Entry 7T3I (electron microscopy, 4.30 A resolution (low resolution: residue-level contacts below are approximate; hydrogen-bond / salt-bridge calls are withheld)); this record covers chains C and G of the 7 polymer chains in the assembly.

[Chain C]
Protein: Rix7
From: Chaetomium thermophilum
UniProt: G0RZG1 (G0RZG1_CHATD); residues 1-802 here = UniProt positions 1-802
Sequence (813 residues; row label = number of the first residue in the row):
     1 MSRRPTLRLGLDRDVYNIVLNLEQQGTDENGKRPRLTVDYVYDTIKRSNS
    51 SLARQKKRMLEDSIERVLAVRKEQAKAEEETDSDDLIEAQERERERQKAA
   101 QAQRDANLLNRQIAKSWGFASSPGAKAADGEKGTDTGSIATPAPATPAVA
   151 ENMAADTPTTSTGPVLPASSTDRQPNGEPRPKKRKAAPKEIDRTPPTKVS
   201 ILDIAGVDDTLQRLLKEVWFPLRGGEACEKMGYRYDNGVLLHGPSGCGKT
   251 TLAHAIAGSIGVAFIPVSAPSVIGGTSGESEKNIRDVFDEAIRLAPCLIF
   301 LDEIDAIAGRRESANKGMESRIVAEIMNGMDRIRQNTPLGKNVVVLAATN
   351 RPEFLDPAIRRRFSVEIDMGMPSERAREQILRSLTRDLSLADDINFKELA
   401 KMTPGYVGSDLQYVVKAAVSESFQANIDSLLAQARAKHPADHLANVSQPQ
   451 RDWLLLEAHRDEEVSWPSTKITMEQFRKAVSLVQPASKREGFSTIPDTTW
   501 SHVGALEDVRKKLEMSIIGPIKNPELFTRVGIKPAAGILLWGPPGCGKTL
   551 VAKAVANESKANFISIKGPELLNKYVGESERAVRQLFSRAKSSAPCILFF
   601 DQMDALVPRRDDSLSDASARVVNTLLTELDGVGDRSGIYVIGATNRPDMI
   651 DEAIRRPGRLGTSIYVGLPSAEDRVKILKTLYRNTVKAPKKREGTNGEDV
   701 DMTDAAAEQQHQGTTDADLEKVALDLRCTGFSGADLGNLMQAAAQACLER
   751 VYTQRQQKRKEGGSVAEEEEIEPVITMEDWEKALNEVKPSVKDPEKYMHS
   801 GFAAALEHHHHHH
Not modelled in the structure: 1-192, 687-711, 763-767, 801-813
Sequence notes: conflict Q602 (Glu in G0RZG1); expression tag (803-813)
Ligand contacts:
  - ATP (adenosine-5'-triphosphate), molecule 1: D203, I204, A205, P244, S245, G246, C247, G248, K249, T250, T251, D302, E303, I380, G408, S409, Q412
  - ATP, molecule 2: M327, D331, R334, R361, R362
  - ATP, molecule 3: H502, V503, G504, P543, P544, G545, C546, G547, K548, T549, L550, Q602, N645, I677, L681, G733, A734
  - ATP, molecule 4: D630, R656, R659

[Chain G]
Protein: substrate peptide
From: Escherichia coli
Sequence (27 residues; each row starts with the number of its first residue; X marks 27 residues of unknown identity (built as UNK)):
     1 XXXXXXXXXXXXXXXXXXXXXXXXXXX

[How chain C and chain G interact]
Interface residues of chain C (facing chain G), 7 residues: G275, T276, S277, K316, K574, Y575, V576

[In short]
No residue of chain C is in contact with chain G. Chain C binds 4 copies of ATP.
Chain C is Rix7 (Chaetomium thermophilum) and chain G is substrate peptide (Escherichia coli); the structure,
CryoEM structure of the Rix7 D2 Walker B mutant, was determined by electron microscopy (same publication as
7SWL and 7T0V).
